PDB entry 8VWB | electron microscopy, 2.70 A resolution | chain A

[Chain A]
Name: ATP-dependent zinc metalloprotease FtsH
Organism: Thermotoga maritima
Notes: EC 3.4.24.-
UniProtKB: Q9WZ49 (FTSH_THEMA); residue numbers follow UniProt; this construct covers 147-610
Chain sequence (467 residues; row label = number of the first residue in the row):
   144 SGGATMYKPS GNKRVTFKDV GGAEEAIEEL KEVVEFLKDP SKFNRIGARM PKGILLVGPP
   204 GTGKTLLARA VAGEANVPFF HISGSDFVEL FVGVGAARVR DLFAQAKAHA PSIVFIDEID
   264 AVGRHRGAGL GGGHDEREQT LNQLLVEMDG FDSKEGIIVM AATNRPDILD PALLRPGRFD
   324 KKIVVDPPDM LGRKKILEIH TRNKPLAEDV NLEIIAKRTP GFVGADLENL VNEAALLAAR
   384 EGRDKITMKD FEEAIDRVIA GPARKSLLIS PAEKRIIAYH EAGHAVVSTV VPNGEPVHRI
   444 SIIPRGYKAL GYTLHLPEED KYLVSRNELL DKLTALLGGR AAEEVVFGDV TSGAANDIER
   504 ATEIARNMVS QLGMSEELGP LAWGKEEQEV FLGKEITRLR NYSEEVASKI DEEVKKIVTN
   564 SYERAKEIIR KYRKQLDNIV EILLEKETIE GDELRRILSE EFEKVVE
Disordered / not traced: 144-156, 231-236, 267-279, 460-462, 517-552, 606-610
Construct notes: expression tag (144-146); engineered mutation Ser-255 (Cys in Q9WZ49), Leu-410 (Lys in Q9WZ49), Ala-415 (Lys in Q9WZ49), Ser-513 (Cys in Q9WZ49), Ser-564 (Cys in Q9WZ49)
Ion coordination: Zn2+: His-423, His-427, Asp-500
Small-molecule neighbours: ATP (adenosine-5'-triphosphate): Asp-162, Val-163, Gly-164, Pro-202, Pro-203, Gly-204, Thr-205, Gly-206, Lys-207, Thr-208, Leu-209, Glu-261, Asn-307, Ile-339, His-343, Gly-367, Ala-368, Glu-371
UniProt features mapped onto this chain:
  - active site: Glu-424
  - binding site (ATP): Gly-164, Gly-204 to Thr-208, Leu-209, His-343, Glu-371
  - binding site (Zn(2+)): His-423, His-427, Asp-500
Reported in the primary citation:
  - catalytic residues: Arg-318 (citing earlier work)

[Summary]
Bound to chain A: ATP. His-423, His-427 and Asp-500 coordinate Zn2+. From UniProt: active-site residue
Glu-424, 9 ATP-binding residues and 3 Zn2+-binding residues. From the paper: the catalytic residue Arg-318.
Chain A is ATP-dependent zinc metalloprotease FtsH (Thermotoga maritima); the structure, CryoEM Structure of a
FtsH Helical Assembly in the Aged State, was determined by electron microscopy together with 8VW9, 8VWA and
8VWC from the same study.
